PDB entry 4OG5 | X-ray diffraction, 1.63 A resolution | chain A

== Chain A ==
Molecule: Menin
Source organism: Homo sapiens
UniProt: O00255 (MEN1_HUMAN); numbering as in UniProt; present here: 1-53, 74-386, 399-461, 548-593
Amino-acid sequence (480 residues; row label = number of the first residue in the row; note: 118 numbers in that range are skipped by the numbering (no residue carries them; nothing is unmodelled there); numbers below 1 keep their minus sign (Gly-4 is residue -4)):
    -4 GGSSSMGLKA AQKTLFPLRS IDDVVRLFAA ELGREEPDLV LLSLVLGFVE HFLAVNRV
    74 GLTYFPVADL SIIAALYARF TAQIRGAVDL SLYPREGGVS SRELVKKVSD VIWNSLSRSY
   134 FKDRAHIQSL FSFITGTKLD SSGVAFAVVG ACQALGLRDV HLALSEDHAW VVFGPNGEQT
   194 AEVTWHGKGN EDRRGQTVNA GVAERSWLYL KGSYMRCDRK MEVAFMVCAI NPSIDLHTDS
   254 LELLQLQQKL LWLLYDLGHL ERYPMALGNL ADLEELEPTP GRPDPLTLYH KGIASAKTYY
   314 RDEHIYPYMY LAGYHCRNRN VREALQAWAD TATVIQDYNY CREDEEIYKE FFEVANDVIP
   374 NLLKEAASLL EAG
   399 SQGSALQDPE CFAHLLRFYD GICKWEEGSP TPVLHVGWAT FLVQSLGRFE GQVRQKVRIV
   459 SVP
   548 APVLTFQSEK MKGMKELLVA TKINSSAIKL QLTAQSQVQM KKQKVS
Unresolved in the structure: -4 to 1, 589-593
Construct notes: expression tag (-4 to 0)
Small-molecule neighbours: 2S7 (4-(3-{4-[(S)-cyclopentyl(hydroxy)pyridin-2-ylmethyl]piperidin-1-yl}propoxy)benzonitrile): Ser155, Leu177, Ser178, Glu179, Asp180, His181, Ala182, Phe238, Cys241, Ala242, Tyr276, Met278, Tyr319, Met322, Tyr323, Ala325, Gly326, Trp341, Glu363, Val367
Curated features (UniProtKB/Swiss-Prot):
  - natural variant: Pro12 (P12L: In MEN1), Leu22 (L22R: In MEN1), Glu26 (E26K: In parathyroid adenoma and MEN1), Leu39 (L39W: In MEN1), Gly42 (G42D: In MEN1), Glu45 (E45G: In MEN1; E45K: In MEN1), Leu89 to Ala95 (deletion: In MEN1), Arg98 (R98L: In MEN1), Gly110 (G110E: In MEN1), Lys119 (deletion: In MEN1), Lys135 (K135I: In MEN1), His139 (H139D: In MEN1; H139P: In MEN1; H139R: In MEN1; H139Y: In MEN1), 73 further natural variant entries in UniProt
  - mutagenesis: Ala182 (A182F: Reduced interaction with KMT2A), Met278 (M278W: Loss of interaction with KMT2A and JUND), Asp285 (D285R: Reduced interaction with KMT2A; when associated with R-288 and R-290), Glu288 (E288R: Reduced interaction with KMT2A; when associated with R-285 and R-290), Glu290 (E290R: Reduced interaction with KMT2A; when associated with R-285 and R-288), Tyr319 (Y319A: Reduced interaction with KMT2A), Tyr323 (Y323A: Reduced interaction with KMT2A), Glu366 (E366A: Reduced interaction with KMT2A; when associated with A-370), Asp370 (D370A: Reduced interaction with KMT2A; when associated with A-366)
Reported in the primary citation:
  - binding site for 2S7: Tyr276

== Summary ==
Chain A binds compound 2S7. From UniProt: 9 mutagenesis sites. From the paper: a binding site for 2S7 at
Tyr276.
Chain A is Menin (Homo sapiens); the structure, Human menin with bound inhibitor MIV-5, was determined by
X-ray diffraction together with 4OG3, 4OG4, 4OG6 and 4OG8 from the same study.
